Entry 5OXV (X-ray diffraction, 6.72 A resolution (low resolution: residue-level contacts below are approximate; hydrogen-bond / salt-bridge calls are withheld)); this record covers chains K and I of the 18 polymer chains in the assembly.

# Chain K
Molecule: Histone H3.2
From: Xenopus laevis
Reference sequence: P84233 (H32_XENLA); residues 1-135 here correspond to UniProt positions 2-136 (UniProt number = residue number + 1)
Amino-acid sequence (135 residues; each row starts with the number of its first residue):
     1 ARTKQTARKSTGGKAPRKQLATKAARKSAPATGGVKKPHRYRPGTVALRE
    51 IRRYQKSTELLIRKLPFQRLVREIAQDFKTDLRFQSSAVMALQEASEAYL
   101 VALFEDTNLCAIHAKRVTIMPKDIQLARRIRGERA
Not modelled in the structure: 1-37, 135
Sequence notes: conflict Ala102 (Gly103 in P84233)
Swiss-Prot annotation at these positions:
  - modified residue: Arg2 (Asymmetric dimethylarginine), Thr3 (Phosphothreonine), Lys4 (Allysine), Gln5 (5-glutamyl dopamine), Thr6 (Phosphothreonine), Arg8 (Citrulline), Lys9 (N6,N6,N6-trimethyllysine), Ser10 (ADP-ribosylserine), Thr11 (Phosphothreonine), Lys14 (N6-(2-hydroxyisobutyryl)lysine), Arg17 (Asymmetric dimethylarginine), Lys18 (N6-(2-hydroxyisobutyryl)lysine), Lys23 (N6-(2-hydroxyisobutyryl)lysine), Arg26 (Citrulline), Lys27 (N6,N6,N6-trimethyllysine), Ser28 (ADP-ribosylserine), Lys36 (N6,N6,N6-trimethyllysine), Lys37 (N6-methyllysine), Tyr41 (Phosphotyrosine), Lys56 (N6,N6,N6-trimethyllysine) and 8 more in UniProt
  - lipidation: Cys110 (S-palmitoyl cysteine)

# Chain I
Molecule: DNA STRAND 2 (601-based sequence model)
From: synthetic construct
Sequence (313 nucleotides; each row starts with the number of its first residue):
     1 ATCCCCTGGAGAATCCCGGTGCCGAGGCCGCTCAATTGGTCGTAGACAGC
    51 TCTAGCACCGCTTAAACGCACGTACGCGCTGTCCCCCGCGTTTTAACCGC
   101 CAAGGGGATTACTCCCTAGTCTCCAGGCACGTGTCAGATATATACATCCT
   151 GTGCAGTACTCCTGGAGAATCCCGGTGCCGAGGCCGCTCAATTGGTCGTA
   201 GACAGCTCTAGCACCGCTTAAACGCACGTACGCGCTGTCCCCCGCGTTTT
   251 AACCGCCAAGGGGATTACTCCCTAGTCTCCAGGCACGTGTCAGATATATA
   301 CATCCTGTGCAGT
Not modelled in the structure: 1-2

# How chain K and chain I interact
Contacting residue pairs (24; chain K residue first):
  His39(K) with DC305(I)
  Arg40(K) with DC305(I)
  Tyr41(K) with DC304(I); DC305(I)
  Arg42(K) with DA230(I); DC305(I)
  Pro43(K) with DT229(I); DA230(I)
  Thr45(K) with DC304(I); DC305(I)
  Arg63(K) with DA221(I); DA222(I)
  Arg72(K) with DC212(I)
  Arg83(K) with DG211(I); DC212(I)
  Phe84(K) with DG211(I); DC212(I)
  Gln85(K) with DG211(I)
  Ser86(K) with DG211(I)
  Arg116(K) with DG232(I)
  Val117(K) with DG232(I)
  Thr118(K) with DC231(I); DG232(I)
  Met120(K) with DC233(I)
Other interface residues (no listed pair), chain K (20 interface residues in all): Pro38, Leu82, Lys115, Lys122
Other interface residues (no listed pair), chain I (12 interface residues in all): DT306

# In short
Chain K and chain I form an interface of 20 and 12 residues respectively.
Here chain K is Histone H3.2 (Xenopus laevis) and chain I is DNA STRAND 2 (601-based sequence model)
(synthetic construct). Entry 5OXV (Structure of the 4_601_157 tetranucleosome (C2 form)) was determined by
X-ray diffraction, deposited together with 5OY7.
